6L7A - chains A and K of the 18 polymer chains in the assembly; structure by electron microscopy, 3.38 A resolution.

== Chain A ==
Protein: Curli production assembly/transport protein CsgG
Organism: Escherichia coli O69:H11 str. 08-4661
UniProtKB: A0A027ZN26 (A0A027ZN26_ECOLX); residues -14 to 262 here correspond to UniProt positions 1-277 (UniProt number = residue number + 15)
Chain sequence (277 residues; row label = number of the first residue in the row; numbers below 1 keep their minus sign (Met-14 is residue -14)):
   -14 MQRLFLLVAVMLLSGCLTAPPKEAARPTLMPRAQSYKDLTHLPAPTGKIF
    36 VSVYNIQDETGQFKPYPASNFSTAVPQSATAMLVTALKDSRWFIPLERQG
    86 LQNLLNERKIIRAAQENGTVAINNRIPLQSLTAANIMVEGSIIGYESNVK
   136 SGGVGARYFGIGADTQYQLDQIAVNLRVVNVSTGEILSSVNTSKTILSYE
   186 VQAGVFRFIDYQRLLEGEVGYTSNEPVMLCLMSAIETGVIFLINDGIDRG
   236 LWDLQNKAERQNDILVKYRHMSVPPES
Disordered / not traced: -14 to 9, 104-110

== Chain K ==
Protein: CsgF
Organism: Escherichia coli
UniProtKB: B2CY45 (B2CY45_ECOLX); residues -18 to 119 here correspond to UniProt positions 1-138 (UniProt number = residue number + 19)
Chain sequence (138 residues; numbered -18 to 119; the number before each row is that of its first residue; numbers below 1 keep their minus sign (Met-18 is residue -18)):
   -18 MRVKHAVVLLMLISPLSWAGTMTFQFRNPNFGGNPNNGAFLLNSAQAQNS
    32 YKDPSYNDDFGIETPSALDNFTQAIQSQILGGLLSNINTGKPGRMVTNDY
    82 IVDIANRDGQLQLNVTDRKTGQTSTIQVSGLQNNSTDF
Disordered / not traced: -18 to 0, 37-119
What the authors report for this chain:
  - mutagenesis - N11A, F21D: unchanged binding to Curli production assembly/transport protein CsgG (chain A)

== How chain A and chain K interact ==
Pairs across the interface - 15 pairs, chain A then chain K:
  Asn133(A) - Thr4(K)
  Ser136(A) - Phe5(K)
  Gly137(A) - Phe5(K)
  Gly138(A) - Phe5(K)
  Gly138(A) - Phe7(K)
  Val139(A) - Phe7(K)
  Gly140(A) - Phe12(K)
  Ala141(A) - Phe12(K)
  Arg142(A) - Asn11(K)
  Arg142(A) - Phe12(K)
  Ala148(A) - Phe12(K)
  Asp149(A) - Phe7(K)
  Asp149(A) - Phe12(K)
  Thr150(A) - Phe7(K)
  Gln151(A) - Phe7(K)
Also at the interface, not in a pair above, chain A (13 interface residues in all): Ser132
Also at the interface, not in a pair above, chain K (6 interface residues in all): Thr2
From the paper, about this interface:
  - hot spots on chain K (mutagenesis) - R8A, N9A, L22D, L23D: decreased binding to Curli production assembly/transport protein CsgG (chain A)
  - hot spots on chain K (mutagenesis) - F5D, F7D, F12D: abolished binding to Curli production assembly/transport protein CsgG (chain A)
  - hot spots on chain K (mutagenesis) - N11A: unchanged binding to Curli production assembly/transport protein CsgG (chain A)

== Summary ==
13 residues of chain A and 6 residues of chain K are in contact. The paper reports that R8A, N9A and L22D of
chain K, among others, reduce binding to Curli production assembly/transport protein CsgG (chain A); F5D, F7D
and F12D of chain K abolish binding to Curli production assembly/transport protein CsgG (chain A); 9
substitutions were tested in all.
Here chain A is Curli production assembly/transport protein CsgG (Escherichia coli O69:H11 str. 08-4661) and
chain K is CsgF (Escherichia coli). Entry 6L7A (CsgFG complex in Curli biogenesis system) was determined by
electron microscopy, deposited together with 6L7C.
